4DT2 - chains A and D; structure by X-ray diffraction, 2.70 A resolution.

[Chain A (and D)]
Molecule: Purple acid phosphatase
Source organism: Phaseolus vulgaris
Notes: EC 3.1.3.2; chain D of this document is another copy of the same molecule, construct and numbering; everything in this record applies to it too
UniProt: O24319 (O24319_PHAVU); residues 7-432 here correspond to UniProt positions 34-459 (UniProt number = residue number + 27)
Amino-acid sequence (426 residues; row label = number of the first residue in the row):
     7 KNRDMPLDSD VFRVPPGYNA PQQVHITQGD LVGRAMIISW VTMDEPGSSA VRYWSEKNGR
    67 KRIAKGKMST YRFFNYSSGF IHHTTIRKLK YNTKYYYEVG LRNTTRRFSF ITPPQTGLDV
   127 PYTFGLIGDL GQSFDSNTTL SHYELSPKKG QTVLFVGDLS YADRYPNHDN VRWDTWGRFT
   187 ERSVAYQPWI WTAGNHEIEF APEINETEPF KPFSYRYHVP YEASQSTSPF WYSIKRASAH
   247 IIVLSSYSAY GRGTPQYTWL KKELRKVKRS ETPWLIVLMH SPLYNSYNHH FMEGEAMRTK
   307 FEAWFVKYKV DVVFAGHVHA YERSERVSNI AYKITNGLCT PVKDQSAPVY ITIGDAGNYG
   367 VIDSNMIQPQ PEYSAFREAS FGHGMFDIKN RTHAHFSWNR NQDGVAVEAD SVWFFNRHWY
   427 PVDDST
Covalently attached groups: N-acetylglucosamine (NAG) linked to N81, N109, N143, N396
Metal / ion sites: Fe ion: D135, D164, Y167, H325; Zn2+: D164, N201, H286, H323
Ligand contacts: 0LV ((2,2-dimethyl-2,3-dihydro-1-benzofuran-7-yl)methanol): D135, D164, Y167, N201, H202, H295, H296, H323, H325, Y365

[Interface between chain A and chain D]
Contacting residue pairs (54):
  I204(A) - G259(D)
  F206(A) - T233(D)
  F206(A) - P261(D)  hydrophobic
  T213(A) - T233(D)
  T233(A) - F206(D)
  T233(A) - T213(D)
  Y253(A) - A255(D)
  Y253(A) - R258(D)
  Y253(A) - T260(D)
  S254(A) - A255(D)
  A255(A) - Y253(D)
  A255(A) - S254(D)
  A255(A) - A255(D)
  R258(A) - Y253(D)
  R258(A) - H296(D)
  R258(A) - E299(D)  salt bridge
  G259(A) - I204(D)
  T260(A) - Y253(D)
  P261(A) - F206(D)  hydrophobic
  P261(A) - P215(D)  hydrophobic
  H296(A) - R258(D)
  F297(A) - K339(D)
  F297(A) - I340(D)  hydrophobic
  M298(A) - Y338(D)
  M298(A) - K339(D)
  M298(A) - I340(D)  hydrophobic
  E299(A) - R258(D)  salt bridge
  E299(A) - K306(D)  hydrogen bond (backbone-side chain)
  E301(A) - Y338(D)
  E301(A) - I340(D)
  A302(A) - A302(D)
  A302(A) - T305(D)
  T305(A) - A302(D)
  K306(A) - E299(D)  hydrogen bond (side chain-backbone)
  N335(A) - Y338(D)  hydrogen bond
  Y338(A) - M298(D)
  Y338(A) - E301(D)
  Y338(A) - N335(D)  hydrogen bond
  Y338(A) - C345(D)  hydrogen bond (side chain-backbone)
  K339(A) - F297(D)
  K339(A) - M298(D)
  I340(A) - M298(D)  hydrophobic
  I340(A) - E301(D)
  I340(A) - C345(D)
  I340(A) - T346(D)
  I340(A) - P347(D)
  I340(A) - Y379(D)  hydrophobic
  G343(A) - C345(D)
  C345(A) - Y338(D)  hydrogen bond (backbone-side chain)
  C345(A) - I340(D)
  C345(A) - G343(D)
  C345(A) - C345(D)  disulfide
  P347(A) - I340(D)
  Y379(A) - I340(D)  hydrophobic
Other interface residues (no listed pair), chain A (35 interface residues in all): P215, Y256, G257, T264, H323, T341, T346, P377
Other interface residues (no listed pair), chain D (35 interface residues in all): S252, Y256, T264, R304, T341, P377
Cross-chain cystine bridges: C345(A)-C345(D)

[Summary]
The chain A/chain D interface involves 35 residues from each chain; the contacts include 1 disulfide bond, 6
hydrogen bonds and 2 salt bridges. Polar pairs include R258(A)-E299(D), E299(A)-K306(D) and N335(A)-Y338(D).
Ligands of chain A: compound 0LV.
Both chains are Purple acid phosphatase (Phaseolus vulgaris). Entry 4DT2 (Crystal structure of red kidney bean
purple acid phosphatase in complex with Maybridge fragment CC27209) was determined by X-ray diffraction (same
publication as 4DSY).
